4TT3 - chains G and I of the 10 polymer chains in the assembly; structure by X-ray diffraction, 3.21 A resolution.

== Chain G ==
Protein: ATP synthase subunit gamma, mitochondrial
From: Bos taurus
Reference sequence: P05631 (ATPG_BOVIN); residues 1-273 here correspond to UniProt positions 26-298 (UniProt number = residue number + 25)
Sequence (273 residues; numbered 1 to 273; the number before each row is that of its first residue):
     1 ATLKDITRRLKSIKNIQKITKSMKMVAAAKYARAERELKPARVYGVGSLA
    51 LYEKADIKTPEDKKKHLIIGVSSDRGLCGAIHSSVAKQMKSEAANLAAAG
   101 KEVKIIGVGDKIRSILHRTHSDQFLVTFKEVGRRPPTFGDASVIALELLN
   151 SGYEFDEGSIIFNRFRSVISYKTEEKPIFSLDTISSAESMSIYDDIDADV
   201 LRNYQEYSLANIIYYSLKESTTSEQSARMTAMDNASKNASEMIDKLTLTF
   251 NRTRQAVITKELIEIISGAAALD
Unresolved in the structure: 42-72, 92-107, 126, 154-163, 174-204, 273
UniProt features mapped onto this chain:
  - modified residue: Lys14 (N6-acetyllysine), Lys24 (N6-succinyllysine), Lys30 (N6-acetyllysine), Lys90 (N6-acetyllysine), Ser121 (Phosphoserine), Lys129 (N6-acetyllysine), Lys172 (N6-acetyllysine), Lys245 (N6-succinyllysine)

== Chain I ==
Protein: ATPase inhibitor, mitochondrial
From: Bos taurus
Reference sequence: P01096 (ATIF1_BOVIN); residues 1-60 here correspond to UniProt positions 26-85 (UniProt number = residue number + 25)
Sequence (66 residues; numbered 1 to 66; the number before each row is that of its first residue):
     1 GSESGDNVRSSAGAVRDAGGAFGKREQAEEERYFRARAAEQLAALKKHHE
    51 NEISHHAKEIHHHHHH
Unresolved in the structure: 1-22, 51-66
Sequence notes: engineered mutation Ala39 (Lys64 in P01096); expression tag (61-66)
UniProt features mapped onto this chain:
  - region: Gly1 to Gln27 (N-terminal inhibitory region), His49 to Ile60 (Antiparallel alpha-helical coiled coil region)
  - site (Participates in pH sensing): Glu26, His49
From the paper describing this entry:
  - contacts within the chain: Arg37-Glu40 (salt bridge)
  - conformationally variable residues (order/disorder transition): Gly23 to Glu30
  - mutagenesis - E30A: abolished binding to F1-ATPase (citing earlier work)

== Interface between chain G and chain I ==
Contacting residue pairs (8; chain G residue first):
  Asn234(G) - Glu29(I)
  Lys237(G) - Arg25(I)
  Asn238(G) - Arg25(I)  hydrogen bond (side chain-backbone)
  Asn238(G) - Glu29(I)
  Glu241(G) - Arg25(I)  salt bridge
  Met242(G) - Gly23(I)
  Lys245(G) - Gly23(I)
  Lys245(G) - Lys24(I)
Interface residues without a listed pair, chain G (7 interface residues in all): Lys87
Interface residues without a listed pair, chain I (6 interface residues in all): Glu26, Glu40
Interface features reported in the paper:
  - specific contacts: Glu241(G)-Arg25(I) (salt bridge)

== In short ==
7 residues of chain G face 6 of chain I across their interface, with 1 hydrogen bond and 1 salt bridge. Polar
pairs include Glu241(G)-Arg25(I) and Asn238(G)-Arg25(I). The authors report a salt bridge between Glu241(G)
and Arg25(I). The paper reports that E30A of chain I abolishes binding to F1-ATPase; conformational
variability at Gly23(I).
Chain G is ATP synthase subunit gamma, mitochondrial and chain I is ATPase inhibitor, mitochondrial, both from
Bos taurus; the structure, The Pathway of Binding of the Intrinsically Disordered Mitochondrial Inhibitor
Protein to F1-ATPase, was determined by X-ray diffraction together with 4TSF from the same study.
